7O5H - chains A and P of the 15 polymer chains in the assembly; structure by electron microscopy, 3.10 A resolution.

# Chain A
Molecule: 16S rRNA
Organism: Escherichia coli
Sequence (964 nucleotides; numbered 1 to 1530; 566 numbers in that range are skipped by the numbering (no residue carries them; nothing is unmodelled there); the number before each row is that of its first residue):
     1 AAAUUGAAGAGUUUGAUCAUGGCUCAGAUUGAACGCUGGCGGCAGGCCUA
    51 ACACAUGCAAGUCGAACGGUAACAGGA
    92 UUGCUGACGAGUGGCGGACGGGUGAGUAAUGUCUGGGAAACUGCCUGAUG
   142 GAGGGGGAUAACUACUGGAAACGGUAGCUAAUACCGCAUAACGUCGCAAG
   192 ACCAAAGAGGGGGACCUUCGGGCCUCUUGCCAUCGGAUGUGCCCAGAUGG
   242 GAUUAGCUAGUAGGUGGGGUAACGGCUCACCUAGGCGACGAUCCCUAGCU
   292 GGUCUGAGAGGAUGACCAGCCACACUGGAACUGAGACACGGUCCAGACUC
   342 CUACGGGAGGCAGCAGUGGGGAAUAUUGCACAAUGGGCGCAAGCCUGAUG
   392 CAGCCAUGCCGCGUGUAUGAAGAAGGCCUUCGGGUUGUAAAGUACUUUCA
   442 GCGGGGAGGAAGGGAGUAAAGUUAAUACCUUUGCUCAUUGACGUUACCCG
   492 CAGAAGAAGCACCGGCUAACUCCGUGCCAGCAGCCGCGGUAAUACGGAGG
   542 GUGCAAGCGUUAAUCGGAAUUACUGGGCGUAAAGCGCACGCAGGCGGUUU
   592 GUUAAGUCAGAUGUGAAAUCCCCGGGCUCAACCUGGGAACUGCAUCUGAU
   642 ACUGGCAAGCUUGAGUCUCGUAGAGGGGGGUAGAAUUCCAGGUGUAGCGG
   692 UGAAAUGCGUAGAGAUCUGGAGGAAUACCGGUGGCGAAGGCGGCCCCCUG
   742 GACGAAGACUGACGCUCAGGUGCGAAAGCGUGGGGAGCAAACAGGAU
   796 CCUGGUAGUCCACGCCGUAAACGAUGUCGACUUGGAGGUUGUGCC
   846 GGCGUGGCUUCCGGAGCUAACGCGUUAAGUCGACCGCCUGGGGAGUACGG
   896 CCGCAAGGUUAAAACUCAAAUGAAUUGAC
  1068 GCUCGUGUUGUGAAAUGUUGGGU
  1095 UCCCGCAACGAGCG
  1392 GUACA
  1507 AACCGUAGGGGAACCUGCGGUUGG
Bound ions: Mg2+ site 1: G11, U12, G22; Mg2+ site 2 near G21 (its only coordinating residue here); Mg2+ site 3 near A33 (its only coordinating residue here); Mg2+ site 4 near G46 (its only coordinating residue here); Mg2+ site 5: C48, G115; Mg2+ site 6 near A53 (its only coordinating residue here); Mg2+ site 7: A59, U387; Mg2+ site 8: G61, U62, G105; Mg2+ site 9 near A71 (its only coordinating residue here); Mg2+ site 10 near G100 (its only coordinating residue here); Mg2+ site 11: G107, G326; Mg2+ site 12: A109, G331; 79 more Mg2+ sites not listed
What the authors report for this chain:
  - contacts within the chain: G1515-A1518 (pi stacking)
  - conformationally variable residues (side-chain flip): G1516, A1519

# Chain P
Protein: 30S ribosomal protein S16
Organism: Escherichia coli
UniProtKB: C3SYP2 (C3SYP2_ECOLX); residue numbers follow UniProt; this construct covers 1-82
Sequence (82 residues; row label = number of the first residue in the row):
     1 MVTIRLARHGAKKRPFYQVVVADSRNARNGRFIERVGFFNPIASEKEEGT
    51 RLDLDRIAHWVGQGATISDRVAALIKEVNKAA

# Interface between chain A and chain P
Contacting residue pairs (76; chain A residue first):
  C43(A) with Lys12(P), salt bridge to the phosphate
  A44(A) with Lys12(P), hydrogen bond to the phosphate
  C110(A) with Arg25(P), hydrogen bond to the sugar
  G134(A) with Arg25(P), base contact
  C135(A) with Met1(P), base contact
  C136(A) with Met1(P), sugar contact; Gly64(P), hydrogen bond to the sugar; Thr66(P), sugar contact
  U137(A) with Gly64(P), sugar contact
  G227(A) with Gln63(P), hydrogen bond to the base
  A228(A) with Val2(P), sugar contact; Trp60(P), phosphate contact; Gln63(P), sugar contact
  U229(A) with Val2(P), sugar contact; Asp23(P), hydrogen bond to the sugar; Ile33(P), sugar contact; Trp60(P), phosphate contact
  G230(A) with Arg25(P), hydrogen bond to the sugar
  U231(A) with Arg31(P), salt bridge to the phosphate
  A309(A) with Asn29(P), sugar contact; Gly30(P), phosphate contact; Arg31(P), phosphate contact
  G310(A) with Gly30(P), phosphate contact; Arg31(P), hydrogen bond to the phosphate
  C311(A) with Arg31(P), salt bridge to the phosphate
  A374(A) with Tyr17(P), hydrogen bond to the sugar; Arg70(P), hydrogen bond to the phosphate
  U375(A) with Leu6(P), hydrogen bond to the sugar; Tyr17(P), sugar contact; Arg28(P), hydrogen bond to the base; Arg70(P), salt bridge to the phosphate
  G376(A) with Arg5(P), hydrogen bond to the phosphate; Leu6(P), phosphate contact; Arg28(P), sugar contact; Ser68(P), hydrogen bond to the phosphate
  G377(A) with Thr3(P), phosphate contact; Arg5(P), salt bridge to the phosphate; Ser24(P), sugar contact
  G378(A) with Ser24(P), phosphate contact
  U390(A) with Arg28(P), hydrogen bond to the sugar
  G391(A) with Arg8(P), salt bridge to the phosphate
  C392(A) with Arg8(P), salt bridge to the phosphate; Lys12(P), phosphate contact; Lys13(P), hydrogen bond to the phosphate
  A393(A) with Lys12(P), salt bridge to the phosphate
  G450(A) with Lys13(P), base contact; Pro15(P), sugar contact; Pro41(P), sugar contact
  A451(A) with Arg70(P), salt bridge to the phosphate
  A452(A) with Arg70(P), base contact; Ala73(P), sugar contact
  U473(A) with Lys76(P), salt bridge to the phosphate
  G474(A) with Lys76(P), salt bridge to the phosphate; Lys80(P), salt bridge to the phosphate
  C483(A) with Lys13(P), hydrogen bond to the base
  A608(A) with Phe32(P), sugar contact
  G616(A) with Glu47(P), hydrogen bond to the sugar
  G617(A) with Arg14(P), sugar contact; Ser44(P), phosphate contact; Lys46(P), salt bridge to the phosphate
  C618(A) with Arg14(P), hydrogen bond to the sugar; Lys46(P), salt bridge to the phosphate
  C623(A) with Ala11(P), sugar contact
  C624(A) with Gly10(P), phosphate contact; Ala11(P), sugar contact
  U625(A) with His9(P), phosphate contact; Gly10(P), phosphate contact; Phe16(P), phosphate contact; Gln18(P), phosphate contact
  G626(A) with Phe16(P), phosphate contact; Gln18(P), hydrogen bond to the phosphate; Arg35(P), salt bridge to the phosphate; Phe38(P), sugar contact; Arg51(P), hydrogen bond to the sugar
  G627(A) with Arg35(P), salt bridge to the phosphate; Arg51(P), salt bridge to the phosphate
Also at the interface, not in a pair above, chain A (42 interface residues in all): G111, G112, G453
Also at the interface, not in a pair above, chain P (45 interface residues in all): Asn26, Ala27, Ile42, Gly62

# Summary
The interface between chain A and chain P involves 42 residues on one side and 45 on the other, with 20
hydrogen bonds and 17 salt bridges. Polar contacts include G227(A)-Gln63(P), U375(A)-Arg28(P) and
C483(A)-Lys13(P). The paper reports conformational variability at G1516(A) and A1519(A); contacts within the
chain involving A1518(A) and G1515(A).
Here chain A is 16S rRNA and chain P is 30S ribosomal protein S16, both from Escherichia coli. Entry 7O5H
(Ribosomal methyltransferase KsgA bound to small ribosomal subunit) was determined by electron microscopy.
